1RY1 - chains U and W of the 14 polymer chains in the assembly; structure by electron microscopy, 12.00 A resolution (very low resolution: no residue pairs are listed; an interface is given only as per-side residue counts).

[Chain U]
Molecule: SRP54NG
Source organism: Canis lupus familiaris
Amino-acid sequence (296 residues; each row starts with the number of its first residue):
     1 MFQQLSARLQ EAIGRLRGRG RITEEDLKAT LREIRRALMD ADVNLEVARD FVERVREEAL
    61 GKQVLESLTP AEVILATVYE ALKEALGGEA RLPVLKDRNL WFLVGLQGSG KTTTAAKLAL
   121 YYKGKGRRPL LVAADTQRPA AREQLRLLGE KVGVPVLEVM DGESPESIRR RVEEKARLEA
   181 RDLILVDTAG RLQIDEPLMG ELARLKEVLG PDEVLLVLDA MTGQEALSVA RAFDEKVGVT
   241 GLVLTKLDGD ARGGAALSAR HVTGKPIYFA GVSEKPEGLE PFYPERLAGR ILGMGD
Disordered / not traced: 295-296

[Chain W]
Molecule: SRP54M
Source organism: Canis lupus familiaris
Amino-acid sequence (109 residues; row label = number of the first residue in the row):
   326 QFTLRDMYEQ FQNIMKMGPF SQILGMIPGF GTDFMSKGNE QESMARLKKL MTIMDSMNDQ
   386 ELDSTDGAKV FSKQPGRIQR VARGSGVSTR DVQELLTQYT KFAQMVKKM

[Interface between chain U and chain W]
At this resolution (12 A) residue pairs are not listed: 26 residues of chain U and 20 of chain W lie at the interface.

[Overview]
Chain U and chain W form an interface of 26 and 20 residues respectively.
Chain U is SRP54NG and chain W is SRP54M, both from Canis lupus familiaris; the structure, Structure of the
signal recognition particle interacting with the elongation-arrested ribosome, was determined by electron
microscopy.
